Entry 3TSQ (X-ray diffraction, 2.40 A resolution); this record covers chain A.

# Chain A
Molecule: Transcriptional regulatory protein
Source organism: Escherichia coli
Notes: EC 2.1.3.-
Reference sequence: Q7ABC4 (Q7ABC4_ECO57); residues 92-747 here = UniProt positions 92-747
Chain sequence (658 residues; numbered 90 to 747; the number before each row is that of its first residue):
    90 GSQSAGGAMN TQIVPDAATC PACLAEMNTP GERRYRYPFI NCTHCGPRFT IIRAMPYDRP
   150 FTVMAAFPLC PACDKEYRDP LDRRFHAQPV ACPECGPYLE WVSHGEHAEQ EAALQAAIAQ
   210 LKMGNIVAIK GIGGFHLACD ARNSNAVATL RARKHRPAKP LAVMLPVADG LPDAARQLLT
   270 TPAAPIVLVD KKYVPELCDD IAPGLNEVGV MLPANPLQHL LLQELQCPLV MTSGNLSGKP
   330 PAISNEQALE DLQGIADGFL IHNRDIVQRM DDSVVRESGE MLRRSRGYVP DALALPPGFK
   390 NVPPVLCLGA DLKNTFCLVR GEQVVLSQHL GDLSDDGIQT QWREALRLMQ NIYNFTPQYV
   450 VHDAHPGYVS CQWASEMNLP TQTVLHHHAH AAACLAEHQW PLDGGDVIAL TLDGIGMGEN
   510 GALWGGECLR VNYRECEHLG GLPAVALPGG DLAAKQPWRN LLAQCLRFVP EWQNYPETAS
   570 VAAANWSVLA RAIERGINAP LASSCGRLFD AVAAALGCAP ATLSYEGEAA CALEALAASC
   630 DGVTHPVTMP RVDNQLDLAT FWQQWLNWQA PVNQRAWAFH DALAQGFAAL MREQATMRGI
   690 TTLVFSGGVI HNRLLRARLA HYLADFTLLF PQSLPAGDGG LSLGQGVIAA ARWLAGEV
Disordered / not traced: 90-100
Sequence notes: expression tag (90-91); conflict Ala-571 (Gln in Q7ABC4), Ala-572 (Gln in Q7ABC4), Ala-573 (Gln in Q7ABC4)
Ion coordination: Zn2+ site 1: Cys-109, Cys-112, Cys-131, Cys-134; Zn2+ site 2: Cys-159, Cys-162, Cys-181, Cys-184; Mg2+ near Tyr-282 (its only coordinating residue here); Zn2+ site 3: His-475, His-479, Asp-502, Asp-727
Small-molecule neighbours: CA0 (5'-O-[(S)-(carbamoyloxy)(hydroxy)phosphoryl]adenosine): Arg-245, Lys-248, Pro-249, Leu-277, Ala-291, Leu-294, Glu-296, Val-297, Gly-298, Thr-321, Ser-322, Asn-324, Val-363, Arg-372
Reported in the primary citation:
  - mutagenesis - G697A, G697V: unchanged expression
  - mutagenesis - K243Q/R245Q, G298M, H475Q/H479Q: abolished catalytic activity
  - mutagenesis - G697A (85%-90%), G697V (85%-90%): decreased catalytic activity

# In short
Ligands of chain A: compound CA0. The Zn2+ site 1 is built by Cys-109, Cys-112, Cys-131 and Cys-134. Cys-159,
Cys-162, Cys-181 and Cys-184 coordinate Zn2+ site 2. The paper reports that K243Q/R245Q, G298M and H475Q/H479Q
abolish catalytic activity; G697A and G697V reduce catalytic activity.
Chain A is Transcriptional regulatory protein (Escherichia coli); the structure, Crystal structure of E. coli
HypF with ATP and Carbamoyl phosphate, was determined by X-ray diffraction together with 3TSP, 3TSU, 3TTC,
3TTD and 3TTF from the same study.
